PDB entry 8UCS | electron microscopy, 2.40 A resolution | chains D and E of the 10 polymer chains in the assembly

# Chain D (and E)
Molecule: Motility protein A
From: Clostridium sporogenes
Notes: chain E of this document is another copy of the same molecule, construct and numbering; everything in this record applies to it too
UniProtKB: A0A7U4JQH9 (A0A7U4JQH9_CLOSG); residues 1-262 here = UniProt positions 1-262
Chain sequence (262 residues; numbered 1 to 262; the number before each row is that of its first residue):
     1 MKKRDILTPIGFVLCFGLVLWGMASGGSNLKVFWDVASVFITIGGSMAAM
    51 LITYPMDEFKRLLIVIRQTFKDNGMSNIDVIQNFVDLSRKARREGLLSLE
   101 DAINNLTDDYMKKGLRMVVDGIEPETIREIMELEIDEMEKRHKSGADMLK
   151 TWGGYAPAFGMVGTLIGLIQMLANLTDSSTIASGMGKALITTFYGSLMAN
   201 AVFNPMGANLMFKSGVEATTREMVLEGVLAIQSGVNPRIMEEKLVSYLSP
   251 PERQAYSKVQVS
Not modelled in the structure: 1-2, 260-262 (chain E: 1-6, 260-262)

# How chain D and chain E interact
Pairs across the interface (61; chain D residue first):
  I6(D) - M56(E)  hydrophobic
  L7(D) - L51(E)
  L7(D) - Y54(E)
  L7(D) - P55(E)
  L7(D) - M56(E)
  L7(D) - F59(E)  hydrophobic
  T8(D) - L51(E)
  T8(D) - I52(E)
  G11(D) - A48(E)
  G11(D) - L51(E)
  G11(D) - I52(E)
  F12(D) - I52(E)
  L14(D) - M47(E)  hydrophobic
  L14(D) - A48(E)  hydrophobic
  C15(D) - A48(E)
  C15(D) - F159(E)  hydrophobic
  L18(D) - F40(E)
  L18(D) - I41(E)
  L18(D) - G44(E)
  L18(D) - G45(E)
  V19(D) - I166(E)
  W21(D) - A37(E)  hydrophobic
  W21(D) - F40(E)  hydrophobic
  W21(D) - I41(E)  hydrophobic
  G22(D) - I166(E)
  G22(D) - Q170(E)  hydrogen bond (backbone-side chain)
  M23(D) - I166(E)  hydrophobic
  M23(D) - Q170(E)  hydrogen bond (backbone-side chain)
  S25(D) - Q170(E)  hydrogen bond
  S28(D) - Q170(E)  hydrogen bond
  V32(D) - I169(E)
  V32(D) - A173(E)  hydrophobic
  F33(D) - I166(E)  hydrophobic
  F33(D) - I169(E)  hydrophobic
  F33(D) - Q170(E)
  M185(D) - L172(E)  hydrophobic
  L189(D) - L165(E)  hydrophobic
  L189(D) - L168(E)
  L189(D) - I169(E)  hydrophobic
  L189(D) - L172(E)  hydrophobic
  T192(D) - L165(E)
  F193(D) - I166(E)  hydrophobic
  F193(D) - I169(E)  hydrophobic
  S196(D) - V162(E)
  S196(D) - L165(E)
  N200(D) - A49(E)
  N200(D) - A158(E)
  N200(D) - F159(E)
  A201(D) - I52(E)
  P205(D) - A49(E)
  P205(D) - I52(E)  hydrophobic
  P205(D) - T53(E)
  P205(D) - Y155(E)
  M206(D) - I52(E)  hydrophobic
  A208(D) - T53(E)
  N209(D) - I52(E)
  N209(D) - T53(E)
  F212(D) - T53(E)
  F212(D) - Y54(E)  hydrophobic
  F212(D) - P55(E)
  F212(D) - E58(E)
Also at the interface, not in a pair above, chain D (33 interface residues in all): I10, A24, I190, L197, N204

# Overview
Chain D and chain E form an interface of 33 and 27 residues respectively, with 4 hydrogen bonds. Polar pairs
include G22(D)-Q170(E), M23(D)-Q170(E) and S25(D)-Q170(E).
Chain D and chain E are both Motility protein A (Clostridium sporogenes); the structure, Cryo-EM structure of
the flagellar MotAB stator bound to FliG, was determined by electron microscopy (same publication as 8UMD,
8UMX, 8UOX and 8UPL).
